6WUA - chains j and n of the 8 polymer chains in the assembly; structure by electron microscopy, 3.20 A resolution.

Chain j:
Protein: 30S ribosomal protein S10
Organism: Enterococcus faecalis OG1RF
Reference sequence: A0A1B4XKR5 (A0A1B4XKR5_ENTFL); numbering as in UniProt (aligned over 4-102)
Chain sequence (99 residues; numbered 4 to 102; the number before each row is that of its first residue):
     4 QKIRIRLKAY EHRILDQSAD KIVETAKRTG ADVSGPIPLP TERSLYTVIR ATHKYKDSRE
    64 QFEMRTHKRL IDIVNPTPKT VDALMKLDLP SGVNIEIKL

Chain n:
Protein: 30S ribosomal protein S14 type Z
Organism: Enterococcus faecalis OG1RF
Reference sequence: A0A1B4XKT0 (A0A1B4XKT0_ENTFL); residue numbers follow UniProt; this construct covers 2-61
Chain sequence (60 residues; each row starts with the number of its first residue):
     2 AKKSMIAKNK RPAKHSTQAY TRCERCGRPH SVYRKFHLCR ICFRELAYKG QIPGVKKASW
Bound ions: Zn2+: Cys24, Cys27, Cys40, Cys43

How chain j and chain n interact:
Pairs across the interface (26):
  Leu48(j) - Trp61(n)  hydrophobic
  Tyr49(j) - Tyr34(n)  hydrophobic
  Tyr49(j) - Phe37(n)
  Thr50(j) - Tyr34(n)  hydrogen bond (backbone-side chain)
  Val51(j) - Arg41(n)
  Ile52(j) - Arg41(n)
  Ile52(j) - Ile42(n)
  Arg53(j) - Arg45(n)
  Ala54(j) - Arg41(n)  hydrogen bond (backbone-side chain)
  Thr55(j) - Arg41(n)
  Thr55(j) - Ile42(n)
  Glu63(j) - Tyr49(n)  hydrogen bond
  Glu63(j) - Lys58(n)  salt bridge
  Gln64(j) - Lys58(n)
  Gln64(j) - Ala59(n)  hydrogen bond (backbone-backbone)
  Phe65(j) - Phe44(n)  hydrophobic
  Phe65(j) - Ala48(n)  hydrophobic
  Phe65(j) - Val56(n)  hydrophobic
  Phe65(j) - Lys57(n)
  Phe65(j) - Lys58(n)
  Phe65(j) - Ala59(n)
  Glu66(j) - Val56(n)
  Glu66(j) - Lys57(n)  hydrogen bond (backbone-backbone)
  Glu66(j) - Ala59(n)
  Met67(j) - Gly55(n)
  Met67(j) - Val56(n)
Other interface residues (no listed pair), chain j (15 interface residues in all): Tyr13, Arg46
Other interface residues (no listed pair), chain n (15 interface residues in all): Pro54

Overview:
The chain j/chain n interface involves 15 residues from each chain; the contacts include 5 hydrogen bonds and
1 salt bridge. Polar pairs include Glu63(j)-Lys58(n), Thr50(j)-Tyr34(n) and Ala54(j)-Arg41(n). Cys24(n),
Cys27(n), Cys40(n) and Cys43(n) form the Zn2+ site.
Here chain j is 30S ribosomal protein S10 and chain n is 30S ribosomal protein S14 type Z, both from
Enterococcus faecalis OG1RF. Entry 6WUA (30S subunit (head) of 70S Ribosome Enterococcus faecalis MultiBody
refinement) was determined by electron microscopy, deposited together with 6WUB.
